PDB entry 8D6W | electron microscopy, 3.00 A resolution | chains J and Y of the 35 polymer chains in the assembly

Chain J:
Protein: Proteasome subunit alpha
Organism: Mycobacterium tuberculosis
Notes: EC 3.4.25.1
UniProt: A5U4D5 (PSA_MYCTA); residue numbers follow UniProt; this construct covers 1-248
Amino-acid sequence (248 residues; numbered 1 to 248; the number before each row is that of its first residue):
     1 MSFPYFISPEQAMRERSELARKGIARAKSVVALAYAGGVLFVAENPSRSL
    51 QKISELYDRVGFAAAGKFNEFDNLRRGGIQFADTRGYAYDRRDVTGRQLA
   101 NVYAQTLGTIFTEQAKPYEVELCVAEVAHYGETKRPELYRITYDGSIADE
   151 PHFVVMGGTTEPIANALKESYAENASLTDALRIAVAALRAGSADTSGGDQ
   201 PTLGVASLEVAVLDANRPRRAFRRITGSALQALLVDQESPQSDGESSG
Disordered / not traced: 1-7, 191-202, 235-248
Reported in the primary citation:
  - mutagenesis - E119A: abolished catalytic activity on Pup-FabD
  - mutagenesis - D144A, S146A: decreased catalytic activity on Pup-FabD

Chain Y:
Protein: Proteasome subunit beta
Organism: Mycobacterium tuberculosis
Notes: EC 3.4.25.1
UniProt: A0A045HFG5 (A0A045HFG5_MYCTX); residues 244-534 here correspond to UniProt positions 1-291 (UniProt number = residue number - 243)
Amino-acid sequence (291 residues; each row starts with the number of its first residue):
   244 MTWPLPDRLSINSLSGTPAVDLSSFTDFLRRQAPELLPASISGGAPLAGG
   294 DAQLPHGTTIVALKYPGGVVMAGDRRSTQGNMISGRDVRKVYITDDYTAT
   344 GIAGTAAVAVEFARLYAVELEHYEKLEGVPLTFAGKINRLAIMVRGNLAA
   394 AMQGLLALPLLAGYDIHASDPQSAGRIVSFDAAGGWNIEEEGYQAVGSGS
   444 LFAKSSMKKLYSQVTDGDSGLRVAVEALYDAADDDSATGGPDLVRGIFPT
   494 AVIIDADGAVDVPESRIAELARAIIESRSGADTFGSDGGEK
Disordered / not traced: 244-300, 523-534

Chain J / chain Y interface:
Pairs across the interface (22):
  Arg-85(J) / Tyr-366(Y)
  Arg-85(J) / Glu-370(Y)  salt bridge
  Tyr-87(J) / Asn-381(Y)  hydrogen bond (backbone-side chain)
  Ala-88(J) / Asn-381(Y)  hydrogen bond (backbone-side chain)
  Ala-88(J) / Arg-382(Y)  hydrogen bond (backbone-side chain)
  Ala-88(J) / Ile-385(Y)
  Tyr-89(J) / Tyr-366(Y)  hydrophobic
  Tyr-89(J) / Leu-374(Y)  hydrophobic
  Tyr-89(J) / Ala-377(Y)
  Tyr-89(J) / Gly-378(Y)
  Tyr-89(J) / Asn-381(Y)  hydrogen bond (backbone-side chain)
  Tyr-89(J) / Arg-382(Y)
  Asp-90(J) / Thr-375(Y)
  Asp-90(J) / Ala-377(Y)
  Asp-90(J) / Gly-378(Y)
  Asp-93(J) / Tyr-366(Y)
  Asp-93(J) / Leu-374(Y)
  Asp-93(J) / Thr-375(Y)  hydrogen bond
  Asp-93(J) / Gly-378(Y)
  Arg-97(J) / Glu-370(Y)  hydrogen bond (side chain-backbone)
  Gln-98(J) / Tyr-366(Y)  hydrogen bond
  Gln-98(J) / Glu-370(Y)
Interface residues without a listed pair, chain J (9 interface residues in all): Arg-92
Interface residues without a listed pair, chain Y (11 interface residues in all): Val-372, Pro-373

Summary:
9 residues of chain J face 11 of chain Y across their interface, with 7 hydrogen bonds and 1 salt bridge.
Polar contacts include Arg-85(J)/Glu-370(Y), Tyr-87(J)/Asn-381(Y) and Ala-88(J)/Asn-381(Y). From the paper:
D144A and S146A of chain J reduce catalytic activity on Pup-FabD; E119A of chain J abolishes catalytic
activity on Pup-FabD.
Here chain J is Proteasome subunit alpha and chain Y is Proteasome subunit beta, both from Mycobacterium
tuberculosis. Entry 8D6W (Structure of the Mycobacterium tuberculosis 20S proteasome bound to the C-terminal
GQYL motif of the ADP-bound ...) was determined by electron microscopy, deposited together with 8D6V, 8D6X and
8D6Y.
